PDB entry 1HB7 | electron microscopy, 14.00 A resolution (very low resolution: no residue pairs are listed; an interface is given only as per-side residue counts) | chains B and I of the 12 polymer chains in the assembly

== Chain B (and I) ==
Name: Bacteriophage PRD1 SUS1 mutant capsid
From: Bacteriophage PRD1
Notes: chain I of this document is another copy of the same molecule, construct and numbering; everything in this record applies to it too
Reference sequence: P22535 (COA3_BPPRD); residues 2-395 here correspond to UniProt positions 1-394 (UniProt number = residue number - 1)
Amino-acid sequence (394 residues; row label = number of the first residue in the row):
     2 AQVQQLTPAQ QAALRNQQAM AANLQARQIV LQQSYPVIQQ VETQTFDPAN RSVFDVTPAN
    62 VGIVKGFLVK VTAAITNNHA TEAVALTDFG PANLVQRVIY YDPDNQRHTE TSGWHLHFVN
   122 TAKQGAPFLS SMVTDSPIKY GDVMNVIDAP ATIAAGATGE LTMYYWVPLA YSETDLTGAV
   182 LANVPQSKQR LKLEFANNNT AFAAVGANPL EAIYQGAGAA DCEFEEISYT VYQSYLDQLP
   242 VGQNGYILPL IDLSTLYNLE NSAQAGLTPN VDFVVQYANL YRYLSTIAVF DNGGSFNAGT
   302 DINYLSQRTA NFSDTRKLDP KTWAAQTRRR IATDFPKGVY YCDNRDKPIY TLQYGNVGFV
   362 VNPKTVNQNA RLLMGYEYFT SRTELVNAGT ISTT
Disordered / not traced: 2-12, 386-395 (chain I: 2-13, 386-395)

== Chain B / chain I interface ==
At this resolution (14 A) residue pairs are not listed: 17 residues of chain B and 18 of chain I lie at the interface.

== Overview ==
17 residues of chain B face 18 of chain I across their interface.
Chain B and chain I are both Bacteriophage PRD1 SUS1 mutant capsid (Bacteriophage PRD1); the structure,
quasi-atomic resolution model of bacteriophage PRD1 sus1 mutant, obtained by combined cryo-EM and X-ray
crystallography, was determined by electron microscopy together with 1HB5 and 1HB9 from the same study.
